PDB entry 8YJB | electron microscopy, 4.10 A resolution (low resolution: residue-level contacts below are approximate; hydrogen-bond / salt-bridge calls are withheld) | chains F and H of the 12 polymer chains in the assembly

# Chain F
Name: Integrator complex subunit 6
From: Homo sapiens
UniProt: Q9UL03 (INT6_HUMAN); residue numbers follow UniProt; this construct covers 1-887
Chain sequence (887 residues; numbered 1 to 887; the number before each row is that of its first residue):
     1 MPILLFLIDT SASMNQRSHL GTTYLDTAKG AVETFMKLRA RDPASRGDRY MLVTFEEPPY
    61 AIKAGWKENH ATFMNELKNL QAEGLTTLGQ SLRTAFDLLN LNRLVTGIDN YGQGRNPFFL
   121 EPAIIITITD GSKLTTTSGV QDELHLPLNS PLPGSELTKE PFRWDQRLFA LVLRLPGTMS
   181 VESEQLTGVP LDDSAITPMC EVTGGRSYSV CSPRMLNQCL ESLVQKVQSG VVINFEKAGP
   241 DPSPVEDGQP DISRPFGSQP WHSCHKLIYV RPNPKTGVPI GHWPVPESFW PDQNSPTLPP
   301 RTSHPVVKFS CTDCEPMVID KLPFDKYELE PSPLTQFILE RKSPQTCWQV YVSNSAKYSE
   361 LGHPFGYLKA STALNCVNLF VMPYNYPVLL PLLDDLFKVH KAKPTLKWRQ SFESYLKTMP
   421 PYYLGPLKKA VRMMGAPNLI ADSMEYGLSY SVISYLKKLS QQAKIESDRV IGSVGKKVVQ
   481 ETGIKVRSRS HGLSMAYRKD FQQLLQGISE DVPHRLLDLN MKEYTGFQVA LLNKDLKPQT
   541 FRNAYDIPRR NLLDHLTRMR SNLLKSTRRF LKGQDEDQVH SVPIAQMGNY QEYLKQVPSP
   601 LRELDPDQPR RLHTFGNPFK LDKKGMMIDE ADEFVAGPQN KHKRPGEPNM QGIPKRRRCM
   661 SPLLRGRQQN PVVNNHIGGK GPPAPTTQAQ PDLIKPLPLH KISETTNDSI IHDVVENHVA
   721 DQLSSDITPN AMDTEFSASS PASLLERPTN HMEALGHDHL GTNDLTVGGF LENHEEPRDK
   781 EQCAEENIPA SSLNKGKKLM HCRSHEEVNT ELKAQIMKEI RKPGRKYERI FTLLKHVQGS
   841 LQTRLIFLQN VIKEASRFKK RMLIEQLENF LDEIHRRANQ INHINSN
Disordered / not traced: 1, 477-522, 599-887
Swiss-Prot annotation at these positions:
  - motif: Met626 to Glu633 (Inhibitory loop)
  - modified residue: Ser804 (Phosphoserine)

# Chain H
Name: Integrator complex subunit 8
From: Homo sapiens
UniProt: Q75QN2 (INT8_HUMAN); numbering as in UniProt (aligned over 1-995)
Chain sequence (995 residues; numbered 1 to 995; the number before each row is that of its first residue):
     1 MSAEAADREA ATSSRPCTPP QTCWFEFLLE ESLLEKHLRK PCPDPAPVQL IVQFLEQASK
    61 PSVNEQNQVQ PPPDNKRNRI LKLLALKVAA HLKWDLDILE KSLSVPVLNM LLNELLCISK
   121 VPPGTKHVDM DLATLPPTTA MAVLLYNRWA IRTIVQSSFP VKQAKPGPPQ LSVMNQMQQE
   181 KELTENILKV LKEQAADSIL VLEAALKLNK DLYVHTMRTL DLLAMEPGMV NGETESSTAG
   241 LKVKTEEMQC QVCYDLGAAY FQQGSTNSAV YENAREKFFR TKELIAEIGS LSLHCTIDEK
   301 RLAGYCQACD VLVPSSDSTS QQLTPYSQVH ICLRSGNYQE VIQIFIEDNL TLSLPVQFRQ
   361 SVLRELFKKA QQGNEALDEI CFKVCACNTV RDILEGRTIS VQFNQLFLRP NKEKIDFLLE
   421 VCSRSVNLEK ASESLKGNMA AFLKNVCLGL EDLQYVFMIS SHELFITLLK DEERKLLVDQ
   481 MRKRSPRVNL CIKPVTSFYD IPASASVNIG QLEHQLILSV DPWRIRQILI ELHGMTSERQ
   541 FWTVSNKWEV PSVYSGVILG IKDNLTRDLV YILMAKGLHC STVKDFSHAK QLFAACLELV
   601 TEFSPKLRQV MLNEMLLLDI HTHEAGTGQA GERPPSDLIS RVRGYLEMRL PDIPLRQVIA
   661 EECVAFMLNW RENEYLTLQV PAFLLQSNPY VKLGQLLAAT CKELPGPKES RRTAKDLWEV
   721 VVQICSVSSQ HKRGNDGRVS LIKQRESTLG IMYRSELLSF IKKLREPLVL TIILSLFVKL
   781 HNVREDIVND ITAEHISIWP SSIPNLQSVD FEAVAITVKE LVRYTLSINP NNHSWLIIQA
   841 DIYFATNQYS AALHYYLQAG AVCSDFFNKA VPPDVYTDQV IKRMIKCCSL LNCHTQVAIL
   901 CQFLREIDYK TAFKSLQEQN SHDAMDSYYD YIWDVTILEY LTYLHHKRGE TDKRQIAIKA
   961 IGQTELNASN PEEVLQLAAQ RRKKKFLQAM AKLYF
Disordered / not traced: 1-19, 208-246
Swiss-Prot annotation at these positions:
  - motif: Trp24 to Leu29 (WFEF motif)
  - modified residue: Thr18 (Phosphothreonine)
  - natural variant: Asp298 (D298G: In NEDCHS), Glu973 to Leu975 (deletion: In NEDCHS)
  - mutagenesis: Trp24 to Phe27 (Abolished recruitment of protein phosphatase 2A subunits)

# Chain F / chain H interface
Residue-residue contacts (39):
  Ser11(F) - Glu939(H)
  Ala12(F) - Glu939(H)
  Ala12(F) - Thr942(H)
  Ala12(F) - Ile961(H)
  Ser13(F) - Val935(H)
  Ser13(F) - Glu939(H)
  Asn15(F) - Ile958(H)
  Asn15(F) - Ile961(H)
  Asn15(F) - Gly962(H)
  Gln16(F) - Val935(H)
  Gln16(F) - Ile961(H)
  Gln16(F) - Asn967(H)
  Gln16(F) - Ala968(H)
  Arg17(F) - Gly962(H)
  Arg17(F) - Thr964(H)
  Arg17(F) - Asn967(H)
  Tyr24(F) - Asn967(H)
  Tyr24(F) - Ser969(H)
  Glu83(F) - His946(H)
  Glu83(F) - Arg954(H)
  Gly84(F) - Glu939(H)
  Leu85(F) - Tyr943(H)
  Thr86(F) - Glu939(H)
  Lys133(F) - Tyr909(H)
  Lys133(F) - Thr936(H)
  Thr135(F) - Thr936(H)
  Thr135(F) - Glu939(H)
  Thr136(F) - Tyr940(H)
  Thr137(F) - Tyr940(H)
  Ser138(F) - Lys910(H)
  Ser138(F) - Phe913(H)
  Gly139(F) - Phe913(H)
  Val140(F) - Tyr909(H)
  Arg174(F) - Ser969(H)
  Leu175(F) - Asn967(H)
  Leu175(F) - Ser969(H)
  Pro176(F) - Ser969(H)
  Gly177(F) - Asn970(H)
  Thr178(F) - Asn970(H)
Also at the interface, not in a pair above, chain F (25 interface residues in all): Ser18, Ser132
Also at the interface, not in a pair above, chain H (22 interface residues in all): Gln917, Gln963, Pro971

# Overview
The interface between chain F and chain H involves 25 residues on one side and 22 on the other. Curated
annotation (UniProt) lists 4 mutagenesis sites on chain H.
Chain F is Integrator complex subunit 6 and chain H is Integrator complex subunit 8, both from Homo sapiens;
the structure, Cryo-EM structure of the human DSS1-INTAC complex, was determined by electron microscopy.
